Entry 8YGR (electron microscopy, 3.84 A resolution); this record covers chains A and C of the 3 polymer chains in the assembly.

Chain A:
Name: Outer capsid protein VP4
From: Rotavirus A
UniProt: A0A5J6BC68 (A0A5J6BC68_9REOV); residues -2 to 578 here correspond to UniProt positions 1-581 (UniProt number = residue number + 3)
Sequence (581 residues; numbered -2 to 578; the number before each row is that of its first residue; numbers below 1 keep their minus sign (Gly-2 is residue -2)):
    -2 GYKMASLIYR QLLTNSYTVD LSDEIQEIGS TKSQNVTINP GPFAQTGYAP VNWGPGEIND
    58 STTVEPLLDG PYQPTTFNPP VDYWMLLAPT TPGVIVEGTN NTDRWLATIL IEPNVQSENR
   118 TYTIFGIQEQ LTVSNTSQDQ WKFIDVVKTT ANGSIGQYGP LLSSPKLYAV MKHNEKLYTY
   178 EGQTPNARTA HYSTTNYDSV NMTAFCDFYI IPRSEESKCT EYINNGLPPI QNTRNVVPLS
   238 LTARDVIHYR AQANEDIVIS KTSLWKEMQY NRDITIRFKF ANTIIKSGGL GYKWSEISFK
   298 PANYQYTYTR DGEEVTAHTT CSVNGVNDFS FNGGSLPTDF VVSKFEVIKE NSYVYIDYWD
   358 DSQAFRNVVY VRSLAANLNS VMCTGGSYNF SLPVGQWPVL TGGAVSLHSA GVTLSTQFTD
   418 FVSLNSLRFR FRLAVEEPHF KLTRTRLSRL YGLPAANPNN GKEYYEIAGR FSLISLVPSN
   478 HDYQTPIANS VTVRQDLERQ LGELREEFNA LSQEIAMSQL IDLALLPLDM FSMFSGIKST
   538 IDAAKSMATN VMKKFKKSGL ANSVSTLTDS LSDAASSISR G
Disordered / not traced: -2 to 31, 64-250, 491-578
Sequence notes: conflict Ser332 (Tyr335 in A0A5J6BC68), Ser445 (Asp448 in A0A5J6BC68), Asn454 (Asp457 in A0A5J6BC68), His478 (Asp481 in A0A5J6BC68)

Chain C:
Name: Outer capsid protein VP4
From: Rotavirus A
UniProt: A0A5J6BC68 (A0A5J6BC68_9REOV); residues -2 to 578 here correspond to UniProt positions 1-581 (UniProt number = residue number + 3)
Sequence (581 residues; row label = number of the first residue in the row; numbers below 1 keep their minus sign (Gly-2 is residue -2)):
    -2 GYKMASLIYR QLLTNSYTVD LSDEIQEIGS TKSQNVTINP GPFAQTGYAP VNWGPGEIND
    58 STTVEPLLDG PYQPTTFNPP VDYWMLLAPT TPGVIVEGTN NTDRWLATIL IEPNVQSENR
   118 TYTIFGIQEQ LTVSNTSQDQ WKFIDVAKTT ANGSIEQYGP LLSSPKLYAV MKHNKKLYTY
   178 EGQTPNARTG HYSTTNYDSV NMTAFCDFYI IPRSEESKCT EYINNGLPPI QNTRNVVPLS
   238 LTARDVIHYR AQANEDIVIS KTSLWKEMQY NRDITIRFKF ANTIIKSGGL GYKWSEISFK
   298 PANYQYTYTR DGEEVTAHTT CSVNGVNDFS FNGGSLPTDF VVSKFEVIKE NSYVYIDYWD
   358 DSQAFRNVVY VRSLAANLNS VMCTGGSYNF SLPVGQWPVL TGGAVSLHSA GVTLSTQFTD
   418 FVSLNSLRFR FRLAVEEPHF KLTRTRLSRL YGLPAANPNN GKEYYEIAGR FSLISLVPSN
   478 HDYQTPIANS VTVRQDLERQ LGELREEFNA LSQEIAMSQL IDLALLPLDM FSMFSGIKST
   538 IDAAKSMATN VMKKFKKSGL ANSVSTLTDS LSDAASSISR G
Disordered / not traced: -2 to 263, 474-578
Sequence notes: conflict Ala144 (Val147 in A0A5J6BC68), Glu153 (Gly156 in A0A5J6BC68), Lys172 (Glu175 in A0A5J6BC68), Gly187 (Ala190 in A0A5J6BC68), Ser332 (Tyr335 in A0A5J6BC68), Ser445 (Asp448 in A0A5J6BC68), Asn454 (Asp457 in A0A5J6BC68), His478 (Asp481 in A0A5J6BC68)

How chain A and chain C interact:
Contacting residue pairs (40):
  Asn32(A) with Val323(C)
  Val33(A) with Val323(C), hydrogen bond (backbone-backbone); Asn324(C); Asp325(C), hydrogen bond (backbone-backbone); Asn348(C)
  Thr34(A) with Asp325(C)
  Ile35(A) with Asp325(C), hydrogen bond (backbone-backbone); Phe326(C), hydrophobic
  Ala41(A) with Arg443(C)
  Gln42(A) with Phe328(C); Gly330(C); Leu444(C)
  Thr43(A) with Arg443(C), hydrogen bond (backbone-side chain)
  Pro47(A) with Val391(C), hydrophobic
  Val48(A) with Gly392(C)
  Asn49(A) with Val391(C)
  Ile256(A) with Ser332(C)
  Ser260(A) with Arg443(C), hydrogen bond
  Leu261(A) with Arg443(C), hydrogen bond (backbone-side chain)
  Arg363(A) with Gln393(C)
  Phe418(A) with Leu333(C), hydrophobic; Thr335(C), hydrogen bond (backbone-side chain)
  Pro475(A) with Arg443(C)
  Ser476(A) with Arg443(C), hydrogen bond (backbone-side chain)
  Asn477(A) with Thr442(C); Arg443(C)
  His478(A) with Arg443(C)
  Asp479(A) with Arg446(C), salt bridge
  Thr482(A) with Leu447(C)
  Pro483(A) with Phe326(C), hydrophobic; Lys346(C)
  Asn486(A) with Arg446(C), hydrogen bond (side chain-backbone); Tyr448(C)
  Ser487(A) with Val432(C); Tyr448(C)
  Val488(A) with Val432(C), hydrophobic; Glu433(C); Glu434(C)
  Thr489(A) with Glu347(C), hydrogen bond; Val432(C)
Also at the interface, not in a pair above, chain A (30 interface residues in all): Ser257, Trp262, Asp417, Val419
Also at the interface, not in a pair above, chain C (32 interface residues in all): Tyr289, Ser327, Asn329, Gly331, Pro334, Ala431, Thr440, Arg441

In short:
30 residues of chain A face 32 of chain C across their interface, with 10 hydrogen bonds and 1 salt bridge.
Among the polar pairs are Asp479(A)-Arg446(C), Thr43(A)-Arg443(C) and Ser260(A)-Arg443(C).
Here chain A is Outer capsid protein VP4 and chain C is Outer capsid protein VP4, both from Rotavirus A. Entry
8YGR (Cryo-EM structure of partial VP4 from simian rotavirus SA11) was determined by electron microscopy
together with 8YGS, 8YGT and 8YGU from the same study.
